8Z0T - chains A and E of the 3 polymer chains in the assembly; structure by electron microscopy, 3.58 A resolution.

Chain A:
Molecule: High affinity immunoglobulin epsilon receptor subunit alpha
From: Homo sapiens
UniProtKB: P12319 (FCERA_HUMAN); numbering as in UniProt (aligned over 1-257)
Sequence (257 residues; row label = number of the first residue in the row):
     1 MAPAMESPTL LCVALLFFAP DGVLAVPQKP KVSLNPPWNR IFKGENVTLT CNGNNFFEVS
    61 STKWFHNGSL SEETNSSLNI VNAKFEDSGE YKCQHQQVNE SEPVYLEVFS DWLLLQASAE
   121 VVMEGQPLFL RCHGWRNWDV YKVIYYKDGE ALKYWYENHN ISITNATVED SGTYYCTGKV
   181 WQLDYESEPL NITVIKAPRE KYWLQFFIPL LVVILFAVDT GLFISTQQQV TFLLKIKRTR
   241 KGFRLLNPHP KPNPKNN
Unresolved in the structure: 1-28, 199-257
Disulfide bonds: Cys51-Cys93, Cys132-Cys176
Covalently attached groups: N-acetylglucosamine (NAG) linked to Asn46, Asn99, Asn160, Asn165, Asn191; glycan linked to Asn67
UniProt features mapped onto this chain:
  - glycosylation (N-linked (GlcNAc...) asparagine): Asn46, Asn67, Asn75, Asn99, Asn160, Asn165, Asn191

Chain E:
Molecule: Isoform 1 of Immunoglobulin heavy constant epsilon
From: Homo sapiens
UniProtKB: P01854 (IGHE_HUMAN); residue numbers follow UniProt; this construct covers 106-428
Sequence (353 residues; numbered 82 to 434; the number before each row is that of its first residue):
    82 MSVPTQVLGL LLLWLTDARC DIVASRDFTP PTVKILQSSC DGGGHFPPTI QLLCLVSGYT
   142 PGTINITWLE DGQVMDVDLS TASTTQEGEL ASTQSELTLS QKHWLSDRTY TCQVTYQGHT
   202 FEDSTKKCAD SNPRGVSAYL SRPSPFDLFI RKSPTITCLV VDLAPSKGTV NLTWSRASGK
   262 PVNHSTRKEE KQRNGTLTVT STLPVGTRDW IEGETYQCRV THPHLPRALM RSTTKTSGPR
   322 AAPEVYAFAT PEWPGSRDKR TLACLIQNFM PEDISVQWLH NEVQLPDARH STTQPRKTKG
   382 SGFFVFSRLE VTRAEWEQKD EFICRAVHEA ASPSQTVQRA VSVNPGKHHH HHH
Unresolved in the structure: 82-109, 426-434
Sequence notes: initiating methionine (82); expression tag (83-105, 429-434)
Disulfide bonds: Cys135-Cys193, Cys239-Cys299, Cys345-Cys405
Covalently attached groups: N-acetylglucosamine (NAG) linked to Asn252; glycan linked to Asn275
UniProt features mapped onto this chain:
  - glycosylation (N-linked (GlcNAc...) asparagine): Asn146, Asn252, Asn264, Asn275

Chain A / chain E interface:
Contacting residue pairs - 21 pairs, chain A then chain E:
  Lys142(A) with Gly216(E), hydrogen bond (side chain-backbone); Asp243(E), salt bridge
  Ile144(A) with Asn275(E)
  Tyr146(A) with Asn275(E)
  Ala151(A) with Arg274(E); Asn275(E); Gly276(E)
  Tyr154(A) with Asp243(E), hydrogen bond (side chain-backbone); Leu244(E); Ala245(E); Gly276(E)
  Trp155(A) with Arg215(E); Ala245(E), hydrophobic; His305(E)
  Tyr156(A) with Arg215(E); Val217(E), hydrophobic; Asp243(E); Leu244(E); Ala245(E), hydrogen bond (side chain-backbone); His305(E), hydrogen bond
  Glu157(A) with Arg215(E)
Interface residues without a listed pair, chain A (9 interface residues in all): Tyr141
Interface residues without a listed pair, chain E (11 interface residues in all): Thr277

In short:
The interface between chain A and chain E involves 9 residues on one side and 11 on the other; the contacts
include 4 hydrogen bonds and 1 salt bridge. Polar contacts include Lys142(A)-Asp243(E), Lys142(A)-Gly216(E)
and Tyr154(A)-Asp243(E).
Chain A is High affinity immunoglobulin epsilon receptor subunit alpha and chain E is Isoform 1 of
Immunoglobulin heavy constant epsilon, both from Homo sapiens; the structure, Structure of the human ige-fc
bound to its high affinity receptor fc(epsilon), was determined by electron microscopy, deposited together
with 8Y81, 8Y84, 8ZGS and 8ZGT.
